PDB entry 7B3C | electron microscopy, 3.40 A resolution | chains A and B of the 5 polymer chains in the assembly

== Chain A ==
Name: RNA-directed RNA polymerase nsp12
Organism: Severe acute respiratory syndrome coronavirus 2
Notes: EC 2.7.7.48
UniProtKB: P0DTD1 (R1AB_SARS2); residues 1-932 here correspond to UniProt positions 4393-5324 (UniProt number = residue number + 4392)
Sequence (935 residues; each row starts with the number of its first residue; numbers below 1 keep their minus sign (Ser-2 is residue -2)):
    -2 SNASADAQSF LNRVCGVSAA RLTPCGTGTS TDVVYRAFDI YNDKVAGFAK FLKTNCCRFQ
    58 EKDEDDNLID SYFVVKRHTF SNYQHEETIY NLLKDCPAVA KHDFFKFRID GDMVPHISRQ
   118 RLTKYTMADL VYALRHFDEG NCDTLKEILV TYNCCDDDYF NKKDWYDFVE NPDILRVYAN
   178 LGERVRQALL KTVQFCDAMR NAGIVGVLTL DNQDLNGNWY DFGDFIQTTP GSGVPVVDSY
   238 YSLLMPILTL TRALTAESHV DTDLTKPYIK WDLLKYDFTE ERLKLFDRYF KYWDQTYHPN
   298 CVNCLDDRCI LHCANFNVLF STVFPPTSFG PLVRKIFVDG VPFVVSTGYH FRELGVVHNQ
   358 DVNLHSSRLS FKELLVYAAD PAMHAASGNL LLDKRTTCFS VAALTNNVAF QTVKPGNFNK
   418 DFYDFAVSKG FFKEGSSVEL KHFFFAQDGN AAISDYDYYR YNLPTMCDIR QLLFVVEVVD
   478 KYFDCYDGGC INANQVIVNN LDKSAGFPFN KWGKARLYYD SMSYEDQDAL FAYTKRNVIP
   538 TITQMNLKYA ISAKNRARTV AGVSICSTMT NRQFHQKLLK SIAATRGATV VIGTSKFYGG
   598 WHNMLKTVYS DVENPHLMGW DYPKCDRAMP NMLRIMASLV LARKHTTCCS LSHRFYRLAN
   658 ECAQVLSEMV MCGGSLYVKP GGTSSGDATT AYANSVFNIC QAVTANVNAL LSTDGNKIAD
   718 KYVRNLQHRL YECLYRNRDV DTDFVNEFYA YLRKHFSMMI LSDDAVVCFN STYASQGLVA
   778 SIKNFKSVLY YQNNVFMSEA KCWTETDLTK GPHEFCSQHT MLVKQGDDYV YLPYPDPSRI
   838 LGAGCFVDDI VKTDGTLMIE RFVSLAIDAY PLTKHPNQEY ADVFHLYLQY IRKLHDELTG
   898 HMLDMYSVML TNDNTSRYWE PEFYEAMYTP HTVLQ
Not modelled in the structure: -2 to 30, 51-117, 362-366, 897-909, 930-932
Sequence notes: expression tag (-2 to 0)
Ion coordination: Zn2+ site 1: His295, Cys301, Cys306, Cys310; Zn2+ site 2: Cys487, His642, Cys645, Cys646
Curated features (UniProtKB/Swiss-Prot):
  - region: Lys545 to Arg555 (Interaction with RMP Remdesivir), Thr582 to Pro620 (RdRp Palm N-ter)
  - active site: Ser759, Asp760, Asp761
  - binding site (Mn(2+)): Asn209, Asp218
  - binding site (Zn(2+)): His295, Cys301, Cys306, Cys310, Cys487, His642, Cys645, Cys646
  - site: Gln932 (Cleavage)
From the paper describing this entry:
  - binding site for the 15-nt RNA strand: Ser861 (proposed by the authors, not directly observed)

== Chain B ==
Name: Non-structural protein 8
Organism: Severe acute respiratory syndrome coronavirus 2
UniProtKB: P0DTD1 (R1AB_SARS2); residues 1-198 here correspond to UniProt positions 3943-4140 (UniProt number = residue number + 3942)
Sequence (201 residues; each row starts with the number of its first residue; numbers below 1 keep their minus sign (Ser-2 is residue -2)):
    -2 SNAAIASEFS SLPSYAAFAT AQEAYEQAVA NGDSEVVLKK LKKSLNVAKS EFDRDAAMQR
    58 KLEKMADQAM TQMYKQARSE DKRAKVTSAM QTMLFTMLRK LDNDALNNII NNARDGCVPL
   118 NIIPLTTAAK LMVVIPDYNT YKNTCDGTTF TYASALWEIQ QVVDADSKIV QLSEISMDNS
   178 PNLAWPLIVT ALRANSAVKL Q
Not modelled in the structure: -2 to 76, 192-198
Sequence notes: expression tag (-2 to 0)
Curated features (UniProtKB/Swiss-Prot):
  - site: Gln198 (Cleavage)

== Chain A / chain B interface ==
Contacting residue pairs (85):
  Leu270(A) - Pro116(B)
  Leu270(A) - Ile119(B)
  Leu270(A) - Thr123(B)
  Leu271(A) - Ile106(B)
  Leu271(A) - Asn109(B)
  Leu271(A) - Ala110(B)
  Leu271(A) - Pro116(B)
  Leu271(A) - Ile119(B)  hydrophobic
  Lys272(A) - Pro116(B)
  Tyr273(A) - Asp112(B)  hydrogen bond
  Tyr273(A) - Cys114(B)
  Thr324(A) - Pro116(B)
  Thr324(A) - Asn118(B)  hydrogen bond (backbone-side chain)
  Thr324(A) - Ile119(B)
  Ser325(A) - Pro116(B)
  Phe326(A) - Asn118(B)  hydrogen bond (backbone-side chain)
  Pro328(A) - Pro116(B)
  Pro328(A) - Leu117(B)  hydrogen bond (backbone-backbone)
  Leu329(A) - Val115(B)
  Val330(A) - Gly113(B)
  Val330(A) - Cys114(B)
  Val330(A) - Val115(B)  hydrogen bond (backbone-backbone)
  Val330(A) - Ile120(B)  hydrophobic
  Arg331(A) - Asp112(B)  hydrogen bond (side chain-backbone)
  Arg331(A) - Gly113(B)
  Arg331(A) - Cys114(B)  hydrogen bond
  Lys332(A) - Ile107(B)
  Val338(A) - Leu95(B)  hydrophobic
  Pro339(A) - Leu95(B)
  Phe340(A) - Leu91(B)  hydrophobic
  Phe340(A) - Leu95(B)  hydrophobic
  Val341(A) - Leu98(B)  hydrophobic
  Val341(A) - Leu103(B)  hydrophobic
  Thr344(A) - Cys114(B)
  Phe368(A) - Arg80(B)
  Phe368(A) - Val83(B)  hydrophobic
  Phe368(A) - Thr84(B)
  Phe368(A) - Met87(B)  hydrophobic
  Leu371(A) - Thr84(B)
  Leu371(A) - Met87(B)  hydrophobic
  Leu371(A) - Gln88(B)
  Pro378(A) - Leu117(B)
  Ala379(A) - Leu117(B)  hydrophobic
  Met380(A) - Met94(B)
  His381(A) - Met90(B)
  His381(A) - Met94(B)
  Ala382(A) - Leu117(B)  hydrophobic
  Ser384(A) - Met94(B)  hydrogen bond
  Ser384(A) - Lys97(B)  hydrogen bond (backbone-side chain)
  Asn386(A) - Lys97(B)
  Asn386(A) - Lys127(B)
  Leu387(A) - Pro121(B)
  Leu387(A) - Leu122(B)  hydrophobic
  Leu387(A) - Ala125(B)
  Leu387(A) - Lys127(B)  hydrogen bond (backbone-backbone)
  Leu387(A) - Leu128(B)  hydrophobic
  Leu387(A) - Met129(B)  hydrogen bond (backbone-backbone)
  Leu387(A) - Tyr149(B)  hydrophobic
  Leu388(A) - Met129(B)
  Leu389(A) - Met129(B)  hydrogen bond (backbone-backbone)
  Leu389(A) - Val130(B)
  Leu389(A) - Val131(B)  hydrogen bond (backbone-backbone)
  Leu389(A) - Tyr149(B)
  Asp390(A) - Val131(B)
  Lys391(A) - Val131(B)  hydrogen bond (backbone-backbone)
  Lys391(A) - Pro133(B)
  Lys391(A) - Thr137(B)
  Lys391(A) - Thr141(B)
  Arg392(A) - Val131(B)
  Phe396(A) - Asn118(B)
  Val398(A) - Pro121(B)
  Thr402(A) - Met129(B)
  Asn403(A) - Met129(B)
  Val405(A) - Val131(B)  hydrophobic
  Val405(A) - Ile185(B)  hydrophobic
  Phe407(A) - Pro183(B)  hydrophobic
  Asn447(A) - Pro183(B)
  Trp509(A) - Ala86(B)
  Trp509(A) - Met87(B)  hydrophobic
  Trp509(A) - Met90(B)  hydrophobic
  Leu514(A) - Lys79(B)
  Leu514(A) - Val83(B)  hydrophobic
  Tyr515(A) - Val83(B)  hydrophobic
  Ser518(A) - Arg80(B)  hydrogen bond (backbone-side chain)
  Met666(A) - Asn118(B)
Other interface residues (no listed pair), chain A (59 interface residues in all): Pro323, Gly327, His355, Leu372, Tyr374, Ala375, Ala383, Gly385, Ala399, Ala400, Asn404, Pro505, Met519, Asp523, Val675
Other interface residues (no listed pair), chain B (49 interface residues in all): Phe92, Asn100, Asn104, Arg111, Ile132, Trp154, Ala162

== Overview ==
Chain A and chain B form an interface of 59 and 49 residues respectively; the contacts include 15 hydrogen
bonds. Polar pairs include Tyr273(A)-Asp112(B), Thr324(A)-Asn118(B) and Phe326(A)-Asn118(B). From UniProt: 3
active-site residues, Mn2+-binding residues Asn209(A) and Asp218(A) and 8 Zn2+-binding residues on chain A.
From the paper: a binding site for the 15-nt RNA strand at Ser861(A).
Here chain A is RNA-directed RNA polymerase nsp12 and chain B is Non-structural protein 8, both from Severe
acute respiratory syndrome coronavirus 2. Entry 7B3C (Structure of elongating SARS-CoV-2 RNA-dependent RNA
polymerase with Remdesivir at position -4 (structure 2)) was determined by electron microscopy together with
7B3B from the same study.
